PDB entry 3VJO | X-ray diffraction, 2.64 A resolution | chain A

== Chain A ==
Name: Epidermal growth factor receptor
Source organism: Homo sapiens
Notes: EC 2.7.10.1; fragment: kinase domain
Reference sequence: P00533 (EGFR_HUMAN); residue numbers follow UniProt; this construct covers 695-1022
Amino-acid sequence (334 residues; row label = number of the first residue in the row):
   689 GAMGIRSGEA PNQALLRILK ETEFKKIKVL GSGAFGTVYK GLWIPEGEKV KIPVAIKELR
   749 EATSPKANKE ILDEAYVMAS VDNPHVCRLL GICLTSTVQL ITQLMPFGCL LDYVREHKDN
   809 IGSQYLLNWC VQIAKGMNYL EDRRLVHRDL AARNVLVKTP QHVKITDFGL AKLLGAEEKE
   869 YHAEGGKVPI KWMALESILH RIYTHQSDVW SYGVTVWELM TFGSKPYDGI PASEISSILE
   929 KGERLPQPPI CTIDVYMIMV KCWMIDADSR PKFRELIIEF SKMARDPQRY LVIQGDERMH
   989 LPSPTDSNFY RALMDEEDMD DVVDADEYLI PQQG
Disordered / not traced: 689-695, 721-722, 747-749, 986-1005, 1019-1022
Sequence notes: expression tag (689-694)
Small-molecule neighbours: AMP-PNP (ANP; phosphoaminophosphonic acid-adenylate ester): Leu718, Gly719, Phe723, Val726, Ala743, Lys745, Thr790, Gln791, Leu792, Met793, Cys797, Leu844, Asp855
UniProt features mapped onto this chain:
  - active site: Asp837 (Proton acceptor)
  - binding site (ATP): Leu718 to Val726, Lys745, Thr790, Gln791, Asp855
  - site: Tyr1016 (Important for interaction with PIK3C2B)
  - modified residue: Ser695 (Phosphoserine), Lys745 (N6-(2-hydroxyisobutyryl)lysine), Tyr869 (Phosphotyrosine), Ser991 (Phosphoserine), Ser995 (Phosphoserine), Tyr998 (Phosphotyrosine), Tyr1016 (Phosphotyrosine)
  - cross-link (Glycyl lysine isopeptide (Lys-Gly)): Lys716 (interchain with G-Cter in ubiquitin), Lys737 (interchain with G-Cter in ubiquitin), Lys754 (interchain with G-Cter in ubiquitin), Lys757 (interchain with G-Cter in ubiquitin), Lys867 (interchain with G-Cter in ubiquitin), Lys929 (interchain with G-Cter in ubiquitin), Lys960 (interchain with G-Cter in ubiquitin), Lys970 (interchain with G-Cter in ubiquitin)
  - natural variant: Glu709 (E709A: Found in a lung cancer sample; E709G: Found in a lung cancer sample; E709K: Found in a lung cancer sample), Gly719 (G719A: Found in a lung cancer sample; G719C: Found in a lung cancer sample; G719D: Found in a lung cancer sample; G719S: Found in a lung cancer sample), Gly724 (G724S: Found in a lung cancer sample), Glu734 (E734K: Found in a lung cancer sample), Glu746 to Ser752 (sequence variant, change not given here; Found in a lung cancer sample), Glu746 to Thr751 (sequence variant, change not given here; Found in a lung cancer sample), Glu746 to Ala750 (deletion: Found in a lung cancer sample), Glu746 (deletion: Found in a lung cancer sample), Leu747 to Thr751 (deletion: Found in a lung cancer sample), Leu747 to Glu749 (deletion: Found in a lung cancer sample), Leu747 (L747F: Found in a lung cancer sample), Arg748 (R748P: Found in a lung cancer sample), 12 further natural variant entries in UniProt
  - mutagenesis: Pro699 (P699A: Reduced phosphorylation), Asn700 (N700A: Abolishes phosphorylation), Leu704 (L704A: Abolishes phosphorylation), Arg705 (R705A: Abolishes phosphorylation), Ile706 (I706A: Abolishes phosphorylation), Lys745 (K745A/M: Abolishes kinase activity), Asp974 (D974A: Strongly reduced phosphorylation), Arg977 (R977A: Reduced phosphorylation), Glu1005 to Asp1006 (Constitutively activated kinase), Tyr1016 (Y1016F: 50% decrease in interaction with PIK3C2B. 65% decrease in interaction with PIK3C2B; when associated with F-1197. Abolishes interaction with PIK3C2B; when associated with F-1197 and F-1092)
From the paper describing this entry:
  - binding site for AMP-PNP: Phe723, Lys745, Thr790, Gln791, Met793
  - mutagenesis - F723A (4.4-fold): decreased signaling
  - mutagenesis - F723A: increased signaling in response to gefitinib

== Overview ==
Bound to chain A: AMP-PNP. UniProt lists active-site residue Asp837, 13 ATP-binding residues and 11
mutagenesis sites. From the paper: a binding site for AMP-PNP at Phe723, Lys745 and Thr790 among others; F723A
reduces signaling.
Chain A is Epidermal growth factor receptor (Homo sapiens); the structure, Crystal structure of the wild-type
EGFR kinase domain in complex with AMPPNP, was determined by X-ray diffraction together with 3UG1, 3UG2, 3VJN,
2EB2 and 2EB3 from the same study.
